Entry 8Z9G (X-ray diffraction, 1.68 A resolution); this record covers chains B and C of the 4 polymer chains in the assembly.

== Chain B (and C) ==
Protein: 3-hydroxyisobutyrate dehydrogenase
Organism: Acetobacter aceti
Notes: chain C of this document is another copy of the same molecule, construct and numbering; everything in this record applies to it too
UniProt: A0A6S6PLJ6 (A0A6S6PLJ6_ACEAC); numbering as in UniProt (aligned over 1-296)
Sequence (313 residues; each row starts with the number of its first residue; numbers below 1 keep their minus sign (Met-15 is residue -15)):
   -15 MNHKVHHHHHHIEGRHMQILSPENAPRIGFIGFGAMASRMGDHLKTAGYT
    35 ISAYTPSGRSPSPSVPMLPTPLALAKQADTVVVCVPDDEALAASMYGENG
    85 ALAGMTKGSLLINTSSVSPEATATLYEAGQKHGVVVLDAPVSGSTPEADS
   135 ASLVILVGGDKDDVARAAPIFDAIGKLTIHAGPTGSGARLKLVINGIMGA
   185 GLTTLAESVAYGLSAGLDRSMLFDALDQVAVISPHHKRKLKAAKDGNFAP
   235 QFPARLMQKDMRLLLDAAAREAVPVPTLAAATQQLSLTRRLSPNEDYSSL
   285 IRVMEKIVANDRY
Not modelled in the structure: -15 to 1, 295-297 (chain C: -15 to 1, 43-48, 295-297)
Differences from the reference sequence: initiating methionine (-15); expression tag (-14 to 0, 297)
Small-molecule neighbours: NADPH (NDP; NADPH dihydro-nicotinamide-adenine-dinucleotide phosphate): Ile15, Gly16, Phe17, Gly18, Ala19, Met20, Ala21, Tyr38, Thr39, Pro40, Ser41, Cys68, Val69, Pro70, Ala74, Ala77, Ser78, Ser99, Ser100, Val125, Gly127, Ser128, Thr129, Lys175, Gln235, Phe236, Arg239, Leu240, Lys243, Asp244

== How chain B and chain C interact ==
Contacting residue pairs (6; chain B residue first):
  Arg274(B) - Ile291(C)  hydrogen bond (side chain-backbone)
  Arg274(B) - Val292(C)  hydrogen bond (side chain-backbone)
  Arg274(B) - Asn294(C)  hydrogen bond (side chain-backbone)
  Ile291(B) - Arg274(C)  hydrogen bond (backbone-side chain)
  Val292(B) - Arg274(C)  hydrogen bond (backbone-side chain)
  Asn294(B) - Arg274(C)  hydrogen bond (backbone-side chain)
Interface residues without a listed pair, chain B (7 interface residues in all): Ser198, Pro260, Leu271
Interface residues without a listed pair, chain C (7 interface residues in all): Ser198, Pro260, Leu271

== Summary ==
Chain B and chain C each contribute 7 residues to their interface, with 6 hydrogen bonds. Among the polar
pairs are Arg274(B)-Ile291(C), Arg274(B)-Val292(C) and Arg274(B)-Asn294(C). Chain B binds NADPH.
Both chains are 3-hydroxyisobutyrate dehydrogenase (Acetobacter aceti). Entry 8Z9G (Crystal structure of
glyoxylate reductase from Acetobacter aceti in complex with NADPH) was determined by X-ray diffraction
together with 8Z0X and 8Z9F from the same study.
